9JO5 - chains E and J of the 11 polymer chains in the assembly; structure by electron microscopy, 2.80 A resolution.

[Chain E]
Protein: Histone H3
From: Xenopus laevis
UniProt: A0A310TTQ1 (A0A310TTQ1_XENLA); residues 1-135 here correspond to UniProt positions 2-136 (UniProt number = residue number + 1)
Amino-acid sequence (135 residues; numbered 1 to 135; the number before each row is that of its first residue):
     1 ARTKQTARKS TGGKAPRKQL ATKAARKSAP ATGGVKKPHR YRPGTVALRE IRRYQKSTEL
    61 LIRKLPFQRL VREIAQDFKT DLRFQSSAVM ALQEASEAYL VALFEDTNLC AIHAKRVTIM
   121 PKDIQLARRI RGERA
Not modelled in the structure: 1-39, 135

[Chain J]
Molecule: 146-nt DNA strand
From: Escherichia coli K-12
Sequence (146 nucleotides; each row starts with the number of its first residue):
     1 ATCGGATGTA TATATCTGAC ACGTGCCTGG AGACTAGGGA GTAATCCCCT TGGCGGTTAA
    61 AACGCGGGGG ACAGCGCGTA CGTGCGTTTA AGCGGTGCTA GAGCTGTCTA CGACCAATTG
   121 AGCGGCCTCG GCACCGGGAT TCTCGA

[Chain E / chain J interface]
Residue-residue contacts (22):
  Arg40(E) with DG82(J), base contact; DT83(J), hydrogen bond to the base; DG84(J), sugar contact
  Tyr41(E) with DT7(J), phosphate contact; DG8(J), sugar contact; DT83(J), sugar contact; DG84(J), phosphate contact
  Pro43(E) with DT83(J), phosphate contact
  Gly44(E) with DT83(J), hydrogen bond to the phosphate
  Thr45(E) with DT83(J), phosphate contact
  Val46(E) with DT83(J), phosphate contact; DG84(J), phosphate contact
  Ala47(E) with DT83(J), phosphate contact
  Arg49(E) with DG8(J), phosphate contact; DT9(J), salt bridge to the phosphate
  Lys56(E) with DA10(J), salt bridge to the phosphate
  Arg63(E) with DA91(J), phosphate contact; DG92(J), salt bridge to the phosphate
  Lys64(E) with DG92(J), hydrogen bond to the phosphate
  Leu65(E) with DG92(J), hydrogen bond to the phosphate
  Pro66(E) with DA91(J), phosphate contact
  Arg69(E) with DA91(J), salt bridge to the phosphate
Other interface residues (no listed pair), chain E (17 interface residues in all): Arg42, Arg53, Arg83
Other interface residues (no listed pair), chain J (10 interface residues in all): DG101

[Overview]
17 residues of chain E and 10 residues of chain J are in contact; the contacts include 4 hydrogen bonds and 4
salt bridges. Polar contacts include Arg40(E)-DT83(J), Gly44(E)-DT83(J) and Lys64(E)-DG92(J).
Here chain E is Histone H3 (Xenopus laevis) and chain J is a 146-nt DNA strand (Escherichia coli K-12). Entry
9JO5 (Structure of isw1-nucleosome complex in ADP-B state) was determined by electron microscopy, deposited
together with 9JNT, 9JNU, 9JNV, 9JO2, 9LIU and 9LJ2.
